7M43 - chains A and T of the 4 polymer chains in the assembly; structure by X-ray diffraction, 1.98 A resolution.

# Chain A
Protein: DNA polymerase lambda
Organism: Homo sapiens
Notes: EC 2.7.7.7, 4.2.99.-; engineered mutation(s): Loop1, C543A
Reference sequence: Q9UGP5 (DPOLL_HUMAN); residue numbers follow UniProt; this construct covers 242-464, 470-575
Amino-acid sequence (329 residues; each row starts with the number of its first residue; note: 5 numbers in that range are skipped by the numbering (no residue carries them; nothing is unmodelled there)):
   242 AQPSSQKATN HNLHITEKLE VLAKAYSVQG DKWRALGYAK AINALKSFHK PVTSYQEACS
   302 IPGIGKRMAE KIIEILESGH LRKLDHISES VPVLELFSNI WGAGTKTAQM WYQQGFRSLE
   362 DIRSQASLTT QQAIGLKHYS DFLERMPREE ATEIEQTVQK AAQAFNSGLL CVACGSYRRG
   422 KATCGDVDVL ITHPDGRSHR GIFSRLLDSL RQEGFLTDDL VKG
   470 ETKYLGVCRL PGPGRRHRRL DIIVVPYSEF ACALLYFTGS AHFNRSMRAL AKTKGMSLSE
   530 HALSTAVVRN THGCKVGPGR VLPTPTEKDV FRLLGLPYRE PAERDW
Not modelled in the structure: 242-250
Construct notes: conflict Lys-463 (Ser in Q9UGP5), Gly-464 (Gln in Q9UGP5), Thr-471 (Gln in Q9UGP5)
Bound ions: Na+ site 1: Cys-300, Ile-302 (shared with 1 residue of chain D); Na+ site 2: Ser-339, Ile-341, Ala-344 (shared with 1 residue of chain P); Ca2+: Asp-427, Asp-429 (together with dTTP); Na+ site 3: Asp-427, Asp-429, Asp-490 (together with dTTP)
Residues lining bound ligands: dTTP (TTP): Arg-386, Gly-416, Ser-417, Arg-420, Cys-425, Gly-426, Asp-427, Asp-429, Tyr-505, Phe-506, Thr-507, Gly-508, Ser-509, Ala-510, Asn-513
From the paper describing this entry:
  - binding site for dTTP: Arg-386, Ser-417, Arg-420, Tyr-505, Phe-506
  - conformationally variable residues (loop rearrangement, side-chain flip): Tyr-505, Phe-506, Arg-514, Arg-517, Ala-535 to Pro-547
  - Ca2+ coordination: Asp-427
  - Na+ coordination: Asp-427
  - catalytic residues: Asp-427, Asp-429, Asp-490
  - binding site for the 11-nt DNA strand (chain T): Arg-514

# Chain T
Molecule: 11-nt DNA strand
Sequence (11 nucleotides; numbered 1 to 11; the number before each row is that of its first residue):
     1 CGGCAGTACT G
Bound ions: Na+ near DT10 (its only coordinating residue here)

# How chain A and chain T interact
Contacting residue pairs (25):
  Trp-274(A) with DC4(T), stacking on the base
  Gln-372(A) with DT10(T), sugar contact
  Val-462(A) with DC9(T), phosphate contact; DT10(T), phosphate contact
  Lys-463(A) with DC9(T), phosphate contact; DT10(T), hydrogen bond to the phosphate
  Gly-464(A) with DC9(T), phosphate contact
  Lys-472(A) with DA8(T), phosphate contact; DC9(T), phosphate contact
  Tyr-505(A) with DG6(T), base contact
  Arg-514(A) with DA5(T), salt bridge to the phosphate
  Arg-517(A) with DA5(T), hydrogen bond to the base; DG6(T), hydrogen bond to the base
  Ala-518(A) with DA5(T), sugar contact
  Lys-521(A) with DC4(T), phosphate contact; DG6(T), phosphate contact
  Leu-527(A) with DG6(T), sugar contact
  Ser-528(A) with DG6(T), phosphate contact; DT7(T), sugar contact
  Glu-529(A) with DT7(T), phosphate contact; DA8(T), sugar contact
  His-530(A) with DT7(T), phosphate contact; DA8(T), salt bridge to the phosphate
  Arg-538(A) with DG6(T), salt bridge to the phosphate
  His-541(A) with DG3(T), sugar contact
Also at the interface, not in a pair above, chain A (25 interface residues in all): Leu-277, Thr-371, Leu-461, Glu-470, Thr-471, Ser-526, Thr-540, Gly-542
Also at the interface, not in a pair above, chain T (9 interface residues in all): DG11

# Summary
25 residues of chain A and 9 residues of chain T are in contact, with 3 hydrogen bonds, 3 salt bridges and 1
aromatic stacking contact. Polar contacts include Arg-517(A)/DA5(T), Arg-517(A)/DG6(T) and Lys-463(A)/DT10(T).
The paper reports catalytic residues Asp-427(A), Asp-429(A) and Asp-490(A); a binding site for dTTP at
Arg-386(A), Ser-417(A) and Arg-420(A) among others.
Chain A is DNA polymerase lambda (Homo sapiens) and chain T is an 11-nt DNA strand; the structure, DNA
Polymerase Lambda, TTP:At Ca2+ Ground State Ternary Complex, was determined by X-ray diffraction, deposited
together with 7M44, 7M45, 7M46, 7M47, 7M48, 7M49 and 12 further entries.
